PDB entry 5WFL | X-ray diffraction, 1.93 A resolution | chain A

# Chain A
Name: Kelch-like ECH-associated protein 1
From: Homo sapiens
UniProtKB: Q14145 (KEAP1_HUMAN); numbering as in UniProt (aligned over 312-624)
Sequence (336 residues; each row starts with the number of its first residue):
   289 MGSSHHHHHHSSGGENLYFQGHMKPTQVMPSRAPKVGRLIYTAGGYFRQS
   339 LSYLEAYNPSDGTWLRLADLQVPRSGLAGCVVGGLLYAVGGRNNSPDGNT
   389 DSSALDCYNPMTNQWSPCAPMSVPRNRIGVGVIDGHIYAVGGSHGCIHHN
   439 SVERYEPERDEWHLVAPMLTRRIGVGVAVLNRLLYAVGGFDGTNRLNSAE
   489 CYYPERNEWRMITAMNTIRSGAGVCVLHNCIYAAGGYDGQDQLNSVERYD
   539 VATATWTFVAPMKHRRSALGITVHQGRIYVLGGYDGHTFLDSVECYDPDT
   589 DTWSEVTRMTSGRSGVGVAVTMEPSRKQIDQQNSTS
Unresolved in the structure: 289-326, 610-624
Covalent attachments: covalent link Asp422-Arg470; covalent link Arg494-Glu496
Construct notes: initiating methionine (289); expression tag (290-311); engineered mutation Ser319 (Cys in Q14145), Ala540 (Glu in Q14145), Ala542 (Glu in Q14145), Ser613 (Cys in Q14145), Ser622 (Cys in Q14145), Ser624 (Cys in Q14145)
Swiss-Prot annotation at these positions:
  - site: Cys434 (Sensor for electrophilic agents)
  - modified residue: Cys434 (S-cGMP-cysteine)
  - natural variant: Gly333 (G333C: In a NSCLC cell line), Gly350 (G350S: In a NSCLC cell line), Gly364 (G364C: In a lung adenocarcinoma cell line), Gly430 (G430C: In a lung adenocarcinoma patient), Ala522 (A522V: In a breast cancer sample)
  - mutagenesis: Tyr334 (Y334A: Loss of interaction with NFE2L2/NRF2. Strongly reduces repression of NFE2L2/NRF2-dependent gene expression. Loss of interaction with PGAM5), Arg380 (R380A: Loss of interaction with NFE2L2/NRF2. Abolishes repression of NFE2L2/NRF2-dependent gene expression. Impaired interaction with SQSTM1/p62), Asn382 (N382A: Loss of interaction with NFE2L2/NRF2. Strongly reduces repression of NFE2L2/NRF2-dependent gene expression. Impaired interaction with SQSTM1/p62), Arg415 (R415A: Loss of interaction with NFE2L2/NRF2. Abolishes repression of NFE2L2/NRF2-dependent gene expression. Loss of interaction with PGAM5. Does not affect interaction with SQSTM1/p62), His436 (H436A: Loss of interaction with NFE2L2/NRF2. Abolishes repression of NFE2L2/NRF2-dependent gene expression. Does not affect interaction with SQSTM1/p62), Phe478 (F478A: Abolishes repression of NFE2L2/NRF2-dependent gene expression), Arg483 (R483A: Loss of interaction with NFE2L2/NRF2. Abolishes repression of NFE2L2/NRF2-dependent gene expression. Loss of interaction with PGAM5. Does not affect interaction with SQSTM1/p62), Tyr525 (Y525A: Loss of interaction with NFE2L2/NRF2. Strongly reduces repression of NFE2L2/NRF2-dependent gene expression. Abolishes interaction with SQSTM1/p62), Tyr572 (Y572A: Loss of interaction with NFE2L2/NRF2. Strongly reduces repression of NFE2L2/NRF2-dependent gene expression. Loss of interaction with PGAM5. Abolishes interaction with SQSTM1/p62), Lys615 (K615R: Decreases binding to PGCKA1. Increases protein half-life)
From the paper describing this entry:
  - conformationally variable residues (side-chain flip): Arg415

# In short
From UniProt: 10 mutagenesis sites. The paper reports conformational variability at Arg415.
Chain A is Kelch-like ECH-associated protein 1 (Homo sapiens); the structure, Kelch domain of human Keap1 in
open unliganded conformation, was determined by X-ray diffraction (same publication as 5WIY, 5WFV, 5WG1, 5WHL
and 5WHO).
